PDB entry 3M0M | X-ray diffraction, 1.45 A resolution | chains C and D of the 4 polymer chains in the assembly

# Chain C (and D)
Name: L-rhamnose isomerase
From: Pseudomonas stutzeri
Notes: EC 5.3.1.14; chain D of this document is another copy of the same molecule, construct and numbering; everything in this record applies to it too
UniProt: Q75WH8 (Q75WH8_PSEST); numbering as in UniProt (aligned over 1-430)
Amino-acid sequence (438 residues; numbered 1 to 438; the number before each row is that of its first residue):
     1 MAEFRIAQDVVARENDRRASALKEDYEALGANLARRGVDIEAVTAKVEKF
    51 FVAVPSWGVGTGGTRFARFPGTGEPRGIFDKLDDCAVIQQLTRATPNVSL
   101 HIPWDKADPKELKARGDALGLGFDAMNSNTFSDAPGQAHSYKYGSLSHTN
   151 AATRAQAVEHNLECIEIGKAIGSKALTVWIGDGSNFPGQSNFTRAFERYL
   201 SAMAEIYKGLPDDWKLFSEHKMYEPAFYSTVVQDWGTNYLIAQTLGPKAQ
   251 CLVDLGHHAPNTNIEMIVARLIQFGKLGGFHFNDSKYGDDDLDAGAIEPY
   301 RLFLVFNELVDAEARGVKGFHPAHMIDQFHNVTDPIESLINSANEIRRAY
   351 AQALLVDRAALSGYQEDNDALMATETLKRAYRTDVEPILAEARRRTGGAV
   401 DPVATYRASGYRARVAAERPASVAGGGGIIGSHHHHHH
Not modelled in the structure: 1-2, 434-438 (chain D: 1-2, 422-438)
Construct notes: engineered mutation Asn150 (Asp in Q75WH8), Phe329 (Ser in Q75WH8); expression tag (431-438)
Bound ions: Mn2+ site 1: Glu219, Asp254, His281, Asp327 (together with D-allose); Mn2+ site 2: His257, Asp289 (together with D-allose)
Small-molecule neighbours: D-allose (AOS): Trp57, His101, Trp104, Phe131, Trp179, Glu219, Lys221, Asp254, His257, His281, Asp289, Asp327, Phe329

# How chain C and chain D interact
Pairs across the interface (90; chain C residue first):
  Thr64(C) - Arg65(D)
  Thr64(C) - Pro225(D)
  Thr64(C) - Phe227(D)
  Arg65(C) - Thr64(D)
  Arg65(C) - Arg65(D)
  Arg65(C) - Glu224(D)  salt bridge
  Arg65(C) - Asp289(D)  salt bridge
  Arg65(C) - Asp291(D)  salt bridge
  Arg65(C) - Phe329(D)
  Phe66(C) - Ser132(D)
  Phe66(C) - Trp179(D)  hydrophobic
  Phe66(C) - Lys221(D)
  Phe66(C) - Glu224(D)
  Ala67(C) - Phe131(D)
  Ala67(C) - Ser132(D)
  Phe69(C) - Phe131(D)
  Phe69(C) - Asp133(D)
  Phe69(C) - Ser140(D)
  Phe69(C) - Tyr141(D)
  Phe69(C) - Lys142(D)  hydrogen bond (backbone-side chain)
  Phe131(C) - Ala67(D)
  Phe131(C) - Phe69(D)
  Ser132(C) - Ala67(D)
  Asp133(C) - Phe69(D)
  Ser140(C) - Phe69(D)
  Tyr141(C) - Phe69(D)
  Lys142(C) - Phe69(D)  hydrogen bond (side chain-backbone)
  Lys142(C) - Asn331(D)
  Lys142(C) - Val332(D)
  Tyr143(C) - Val332(D)
  Trp179(C) - Phe66(D)  hydrophobic
  Asn185(C) - Leu292(D)
  Phe186(C) - Asp293(D)
  Phe186(C) - Ala296(D)  hydrophobic
  Phe186(C) - Val332(D)  hydrophobic
  Phe186(C) - Thr333(D)
  Pro187(C) - Ala296(D)
  Pro187(C) - Ile297(D)
  Lys221(C) - Arg65(D)
  Lys221(C) - Phe66(D)
  Met222(C) - Tyr287(D)  hydrophobic
  Tyr223(C) - Tyr223(D)
  Tyr223(C) - Tyr287(D)  hydrophobic
  Glu224(C) - Arg65(D)  salt bridge
  Glu224(C) - Phe66(D)
  Pro225(C) - Thr64(D)
  Phe227(C) - Lys286(D)
  Phe227(C) - Tyr287(D)
  Phe227(C) - Asp290(D)
  Phe227(C) - Leu292(D)
  Tyr228(C) - Lys286(D)
  Tyr228(C) - Tyr287(D)  hydrogen bond (backbone-side chain)
  Lys286(C) - Phe227(D)
  Lys286(C) - Tyr228(D)
  Tyr287(C) - Met222(D)  hydrophobic
  Tyr287(C) - Tyr223(D)  hydrophobic
  Tyr287(C) - Phe227(D)
  Tyr287(C) - Tyr228(D)  hydrogen bond (side chain-backbone)
  Asp289(C) - Arg65(D)  salt bridge
  Asp290(C) - Phe227(D)
  Asp291(C) - Arg65(D)  salt bridge
  Leu292(C) - Asn185(D)
  Leu292(C) - Phe227(D)
  Asp293(C) - Phe186(D)
  Ala296(C) - Phe186(D)  hydrophobic
  Ala296(C) - Pro187(D)
  Ile297(C) - Asn185(D)
  Ile297(C) - Pro187(D)
  Phe329(C) - Arg65(D)
  Asn331(C) - Lys142(D)
  Val332(C) - Tyr143(D)
  Val332(C) - Phe186(D)  hydrophobic
  Thr333(C) - Phe186(D)
  Ala424(C) - Asp133(D)
  Gly425(C) - Asp133(D)
  Gly427(C) - Thr64(D)
  Gly428(C) - Gly63(D)
  Gly428(C) - Arg68(D)
  Ile429(C) - Gly62(D)
  Ile429(C) - Gly63(D)  hydrogen bond (backbone-backbone)
  Ile429(C) - Trp104(D)  hydrophobic
  Ile429(C) - Phe329(D)  hydrophobic
  Ile430(C) - Trp57(D)
  Ile430(C) - Arg68(D)
  Ile430(C) - Trp104(D)  hydrophobic
  Ile430(C) - Phe329(D)  hydrophobic
  Gly431(C) - Arg68(D)
  Ser432(C) - Arg76(D)
  His433(C) - Arg76(D)
  His433(C) - Trp104(D)  hydrogen bond (side chain-backbone)
Interface residues without a listed pair, chain C (52 interface residues in all): Gly63, Pro70, Gly71, Gln189, Ser229, Pro260, Gly288
Interface residues without a listed pair, chain D (52 interface residues in all): Thr61, Pro70, Gly71, Gly77, Lys81, Pro103, Gln189, Ser229, Pro260, Gly288

# Overview
The chain C/chain D interface involves 52 residues from each chain, with 6 hydrogen bonds and 6 salt bridges.
Polar pairs include Arg65(C)-Glu224(D), Arg65(C)-Asp289(D) and Arg65(C)-Asp291(D). Ligands of chain C:
D-allose. The Mn2+ site 1 is built by Glu219(C), Asp254(C), His281(C) and Asp327(C).
Chain C and chain D are both L-rhamnose isomerase (Pseudomonas stutzeri); the structure, Crystal structure of
Pseudomonas stutzeri L-rhamnose isomerase mutant S329F in complex with D-allose, was determined by X-ray
diffraction, deposited together with 3M0H, 3M0L, 3M0V, 3M0X and 3M0Y.
